PDB entry 2W0C | X-ray diffraction, 7.00 A resolution (low resolution: residue-level contacts below are approximate; hydrogen-bond / salt-bridge calls are withheld) | chains P and Q of the 16 polymer chains in the assembly

[Chain P (and Q)]
Molecule: Protein P3
Source organism: Pseudoalteromonas phage PM2
Notes: chain Q of this document is another copy of the same molecule, construct and numbering; everything in this record applies to it too
UniProt: Q9XJR6 (P3_BPPM2); residues 1-104 here = UniProt positions 1-104
Chain sequence (104 residues; numbered 1 to 104; the number before each row is that of its first residue):
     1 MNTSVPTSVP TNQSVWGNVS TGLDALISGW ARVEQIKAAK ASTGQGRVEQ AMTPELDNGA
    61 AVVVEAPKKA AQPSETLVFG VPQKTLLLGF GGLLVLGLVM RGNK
Not modelled in the structure: 66-104 (chain Q: 1-6, 67-104)

[Chain P / chain Q interface]
Contacting residue pairs - 20 pairs, chain P then chain Q:
  P10(P) with A39(Q)
  N12(P) with A39(Q); T43(Q)
  Q13(P) with E49(Q)
  S14(P) with Q45(Q)
  D57(P) with N58(Q)
  N58(P) with N58(Q); G59(Q)
  G59(P) with G59(Q); A60(Q); A61(Q)
  A60(P) with A61(Q)
  A61(P) with A61(Q); V62(Q); V63(Q)
  V62(P) with V63(Q)
  V63(P) with V63(Q); V64(Q)
  V64(P) with E65(Q)
  E65(P) with E65(Q)
Also at the interface, not in a pair above, chain Q (13 interface residues in all): K40

[Summary]
Chain P and chain Q each contribute 13 residues to their interface.
Chain P and chain Q are both Protein P3 (Pseudoalteromonas phage PM2); the structure, X-ray structure of the
entire lipid-containing bacteriophage PM2, was determined by X-ray diffraction, deposited together with 2VVD,
2VVE and 2VVF.
